7ZSB - chains N and a of the 38 polymer chains in the assembly; structure by electron microscopy, 6.60 A resolution (low resolution: residue-level contacts below are approximate; hydrogen-bond / salt-bridge calls are withheld).

Chain N:
Molecule: Non-template DNA
Sequence (219 nucleotides; numbered -73 to 145; the number before each row is that of its first residue; numbers below 1 keep their minus sign (DA-73 is residue -73)):
   -73 AGCACGCTGTGTATATAATAGCTATGGAACGTTCGATTCACCTCCGATGT
   -23 GTGTTGTACATACATAAAAATATCATAGCTCTTCTGCGCTGTGTTCCGCT
    27 CAATTGGTCGTAGACAGCTCTAGCACCGCTTAAACGCACGTACGCGCTGT
    77 CCCCCGCGTTTTAACCGCCAAGGGGATTACTCCCTAGTCTCCAGGCACGT
   127 GTCAGATATATACATCGAT

Chain a:
Name: Histone H3.2
From: Xenopus laevis
Reference sequence: P84233 (H32_XENLA); residues 1-135 here correspond to UniProt positions 2-136 (UniProt number = residue number + 1)
Amino-acid sequence (135 residues; each row starts with the number of its first residue):
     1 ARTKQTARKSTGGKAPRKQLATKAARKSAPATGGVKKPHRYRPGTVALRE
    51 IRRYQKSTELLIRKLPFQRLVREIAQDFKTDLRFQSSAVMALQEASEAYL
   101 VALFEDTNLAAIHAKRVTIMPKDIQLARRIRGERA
Unresolved in the structure: 1-37, 135
Construct notes: conflict Ala102 (Gly103 in P84233); engineered mutation Ala110 (Cys111 in P84233)
Swiss-Prot annotation at these positions:
  - modified residue: Arg2 (Asymmetric dimethylarginine), Thr3 (Phosphothreonine), Lys4 (Allysine), Gln5 (5-glutamyl dopamine), Thr6 (Phosphothreonine), Arg8 (Citrulline), Lys9 (N6,N6,N6-trimethyllysine), Ser10 (ADP-ribosylserine), Thr11 (Phosphothreonine), Lys14 (N6-(2-hydroxyisobutyryl)lysine), Arg17 (Asymmetric dimethylarginine), Lys18 (N6-(2-hydroxyisobutyryl)lysine), Lys23 (N6-(2-hydroxyisobutyryl)lysine), Arg26 (Citrulline), Lys27 (N6,N6,N6-trimethyllysine), Ser28 (ADP-ribosylserine), Lys36 (N6,N6,N6-trimethyllysine), Lys37 (N6-methyllysine), Tyr41 (Phosphotyrosine), Lys56 (N6,N6,N6-trimethyllysine) and 8 more in UniProt

Chain N / chain a interface:
Pairs across the interface (21; chain N residue first):
  DG49(N) - Arg83(a)
  DG49(N) - Phe84(a)
  DG49(N) - Gln85(a)
  DC50(N) - Arg72(a)
  DC50(N) - Arg83(a)
  DC50(N) - Phe84(a)
  DA59(N) - Arg63(a)
  DA60(N) - Arg63(a)
  DA68(N) - Pro43(a)
  DC69(N) - Val117(a)
  DC69(N) - Thr118(a)
  DG70(N) - Arg116(a)
  DG70(N) - Val117(a)
  DG70(N) - Thr118(a)
  DC71(N) - Arg116(a)
  DC142(N) - Tyr41(a)
  DG143(N) - His39(a)
  DG143(N) - Tyr41(a)
  DG143(N) - Arg42(a)
  DG143(N) - Thr45(a)
  DA144(N) - Arg42(a)
Other interface residues (no listed pair), chain a (20 interface residues in all): Arg40, Gln68, Leu82, Ser86, Lys115, Met120, Lys122

In short:
11 residues of chain N face 20 of chain a across their interface.
Here chain N is Non-template DNA and chain a is Histone H3.2 (Xenopus laevis). Entry 7ZSB (Yeast RNA
polymerase II transcription pre-initiation complex with the +1 nucleosome and NTP, complex C) was determined
by electron microscopy (same publication as 7ZS9 and 7ZSA).
